8CYD - chains B and D of the 6 polymer chains in the assembly; structure by electron microscopy, 2.60 A resolution.

# Chain B
Protein: Spike glycoprotein
Source organism: Severe acute respiratory syndrome coronavirus 2
UniProt: P0DTC2 (SPIKE_SARS2); numbering as in UniProt (aligned over 15-1147)
Chain sequence (1133 residues; each row starts with the number of its first residue):
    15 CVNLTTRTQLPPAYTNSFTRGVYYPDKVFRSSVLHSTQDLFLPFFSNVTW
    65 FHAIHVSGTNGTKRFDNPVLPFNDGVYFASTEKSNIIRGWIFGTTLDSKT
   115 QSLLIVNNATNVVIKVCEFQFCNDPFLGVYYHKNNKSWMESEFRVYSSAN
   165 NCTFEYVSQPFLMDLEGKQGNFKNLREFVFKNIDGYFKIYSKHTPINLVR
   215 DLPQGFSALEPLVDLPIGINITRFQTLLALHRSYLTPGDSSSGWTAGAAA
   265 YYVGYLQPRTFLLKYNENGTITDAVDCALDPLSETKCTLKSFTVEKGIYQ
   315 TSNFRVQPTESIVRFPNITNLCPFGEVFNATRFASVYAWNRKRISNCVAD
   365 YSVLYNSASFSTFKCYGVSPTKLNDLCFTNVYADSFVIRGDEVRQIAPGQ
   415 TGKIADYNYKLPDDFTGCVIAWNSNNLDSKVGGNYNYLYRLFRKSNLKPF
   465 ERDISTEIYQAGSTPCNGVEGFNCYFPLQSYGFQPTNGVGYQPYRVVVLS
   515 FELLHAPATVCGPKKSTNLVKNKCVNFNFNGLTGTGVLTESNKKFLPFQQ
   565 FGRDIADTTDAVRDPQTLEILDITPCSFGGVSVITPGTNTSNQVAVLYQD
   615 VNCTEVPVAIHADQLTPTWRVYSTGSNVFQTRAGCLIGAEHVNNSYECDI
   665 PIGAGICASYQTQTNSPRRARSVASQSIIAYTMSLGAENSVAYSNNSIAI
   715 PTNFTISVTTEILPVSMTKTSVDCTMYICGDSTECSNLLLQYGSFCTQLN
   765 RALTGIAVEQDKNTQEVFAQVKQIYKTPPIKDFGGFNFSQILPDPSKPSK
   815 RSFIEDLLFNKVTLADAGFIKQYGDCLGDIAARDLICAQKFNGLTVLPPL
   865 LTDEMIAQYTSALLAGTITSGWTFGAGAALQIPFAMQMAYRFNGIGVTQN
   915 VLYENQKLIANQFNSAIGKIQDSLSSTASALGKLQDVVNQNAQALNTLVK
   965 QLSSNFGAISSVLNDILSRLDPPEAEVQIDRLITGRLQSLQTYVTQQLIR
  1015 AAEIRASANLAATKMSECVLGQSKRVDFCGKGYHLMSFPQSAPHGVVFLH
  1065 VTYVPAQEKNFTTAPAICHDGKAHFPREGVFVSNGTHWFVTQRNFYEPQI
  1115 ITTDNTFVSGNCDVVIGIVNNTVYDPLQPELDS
Disordered / not traced: 677-688, 828-848
Disulfide bonds: Cys-291/Cys-301, Cys-336/Cys-361, Cys-379/Cys-432, Cys-391/Cys-525, Cys-480/Cys-488, Cys-538/Cys-590, Cys-617/Cys-649, Cys-662/Cys-671, Cys-738/Cys-760, Cys-743/Cys-749, Cys-1032/Cys-1043, Cys-1082/Cys-1126
Sequence notes: conflict Pro-986 (Lys in P0DTC2), Pro-987 (Val in P0DTC2)
Swiss-Prot annotation at these positions:
  - region: Asn-280 to Cys-301 (Putative superantigen), Arg-403 to Asp-405 (Integrin-binding motif), Asn-448 to Phe-456 (Immunodominant HLA epitope recognized by the CD8+), Pro-681 to Ala-684 (Putative superantigen), Ser-816 to Tyr-837 (Fusion peptide 1), Lys-835 to Phe-855 (Fusion peptide 2)
  - site (Cleavage): Arg-685, Ser-686, Arg-815, Ser-816
  - glycosylation: Asn-17 (N-linked (GlcNAc...) (complex) asparagine), Asn-61 (N-linked (GlcNAc...) (hybrid) asparagine), Asn-74 (N-linked (GlcNAc...) (complex) asparagine), Asn-122 (N-linked (GlcNAc...) (hybrid) asparagine), Asn-149 (N-linked (GlcNAc...) (complex) asparagine), Asn-165 (N-linked (GlcNAc...) (complex) asparagine), Asn-234 (N-linked (GlcNAc...) (high mannose) asparagine), Asn-282 (N-linked (GlcNAc...) (complex) asparagine), Thr-323 (O-linked (GalNAc) threonine), Ser-325 (O-linked (HexNAc...) serine), Asn-331 (N-linked (GlcNAc...) (complex) asparagine), Asn-343 (N-linked (GlcNAc...) (complex) asparagine), Asn-603 (N-linked (GlcNAc...) (hybrid) asparagine), Asn-616 (N-linked (GlcNAc...) (complex) asparagine), Asn-657 (N-linked (GlcNAc...) (complex) asparagine), Thr-676 (O-linked (GlcNAc...) threonine), Thr-678 (O-linked (GlcNAc...) threonine), Asn-709 (N-linked (GlcNAc...) (high mannose) asparagine), Asn-717 (N-linked (GlcNAc...) (hybrid) asparagine), Asn-801 (N-linked (GlcNAc...) (hybrid) asparagine) and 3 more in UniProt
  - natural variant: Leu-18 (L18F: In strain: Beta/B.1.351, Gamma/P.1 and 1 more), Thr-19 (T19I: In strain: Omicron/BQ.1.1, Omicron/XBB.1.5 and 1 more; T19R: In strain: Delta/B.1.617.2, Omicron/BA.2 and 4 more), Thr-20 (T20N: In strain: Gamma/P.1), Leu-24 to Ala-27 (sequence variant, change not given here; In strain: Omicron/BA.2, Omicron/BA.2.12.1 and 6 more), Pro-26 (P26S: In strain: Gamma/P.1), Gln-52 (Q52H: In strain: Omicron/EG.5.1), Ala-67 (A67V: In strain: Eta/B.1.525, Omicron/BA.1), His-69 to Val-70 (deletion: In strain: Alpha/B.1.1.7, Eta/B.1.525 and 5 more), Gly-75 (G75V: In strain: Lambda/C.37), Thr-76 (T76I: In strain: Lambda/C.37), Asp-80 (D80A: In strain: Beta/B.1.351), Val-83 (V83A: In strain: Omicron/XBB.1.5, Omicron/EG.5.1), 79 further natural variant entries in UniProt
  - mutagenesis: His-69 to Val-70 (Increased incorporation of cleaved spike into virions), Asn-121 (N121Q: Partial loss of biliverdin affinity), Arg-190 (R190K: Partial loss of biliverdin affinity), Asn-234 (N234Q: Increased resistance to neutralizing antibodies), Asn-331 (N331Q: Reduced viral infectivity), Asn-343 (N343Q: Reduced viral infectivity), Leu-452 (L452R: Increased resistance to neutralizing antibodies. Decreases HLA binding to NF9 epitope. Increased binding affinity to human ACE2), Tyr-453 (Y453F: Decreased HLA binding to NF9 epitope. Increased binding affinity to human ACE2), Ala-475 (A475V: Increased resistance to neutralizing antibodies), Val-483 (V483A: Increased resistance to neutralizing antibodies), Glu-484 (E484D: Increased replication in human TMEM106B overexpressing cells), Phe-490 (F490L: Increased resistance to neutralizing antibodies and human covalescent sera neutralization), 14 further mutagenesis entries in UniProt
From the paper describing this entry:
  - specificity-determining residues: Ala-372 (by similarity / conservation)
  - specificity-determining residues: Lys-378, His-519 (proposed by the authors, not directly observed)

# Chain D
Protein: pan-sarbecovirus nanobody 2-45
Source organism: Lama glama
Notes: antibody fragment or engineered binder
Chain sequence (121 residues; row label = number of the first residue in the row):
     1 QVQLVESGGGLVQAGGSLRLSCTASGYDFSILAIAWYRQAPGKERELVAA
    51 ISRVGSTDYADSVKGRFTISRDNTKNTVSLQMDSLKPEDTAVYYCNAGIP
   101 MTTVLSGLGFWGQGTQVTVSS
Disulfide bonds: Cys-22/Cys-95

# How chain B and chain D interact
Pairs across the interface (30; chain B residue first):
  Gly-381(B) / Ile-31(D)
  Gly-381(B) / Arg-53(D)
  Val-382(B) / Ile-31(D)  hydrophobic
  Lys-386(B) / Asp-28(D)  salt bridge
  Leu-390(B) / Asp-28(D)
  Thr-393(B) / Phe-110(D)
  Asp-428(B) / Pro-100(D)
  Asp-428(B) / Met-101(D)
  Phe-429(B) / Arg-53(D)  hydrogen bond (backbone-side chain)
  Phe-429(B) / Met-101(D)  hydrophobic
  Thr-430(B) / Arg-53(D)
  Thr-430(B) / Ile-99(D)
  Thr-430(B) / Pro-100(D)
  Thr-430(B) / Met-101(D)
  Phe-464(B) / Met-101(D)  hydrophobic
  Phe-515(B) / Ile-99(D)
  Phe-515(B) / Met-101(D)
  Leu-517(B) / Ile-99(D)  hydrophobic
  Leu-517(B) / Thr-103(D)
  Leu-517(B) / Gly-109(D)
  Leu-517(B) / Phe-110(D)  hydrophobic
  Leu-518(B) / Leu-108(D)
  Leu-518(B) / Phe-110(D)
  His-519(B) / Leu-108(D)  hydrogen bond (backbone-backbone)
  His-519(B) / Gly-109(D)
  His-519(B) / Phe-110(D)
  His-519(B) / Trp-111(D)
  Ala-520(B) / Phe-110(D)
  Pro-521(B) / Gln-1(D)
  Ala-522(B) / Gln-1(D)  hydrogen bond (backbone-side chain)
Also at the interface, not in a pair above, chain B (17 interface residues in all): Tyr-380
Also at the interface, not in a pair above, chain D (17 interface residues in all): Val-2, Tyr-27, Ser-30, Ala-97, Gly-98
The authors on this interface:
  - epitope / paratope residues, chain B: Phe-464(B)

# Summary
The chain B/chain D interface involves 17 residues from each chain; the contacts include 3 hydrogen bonds and
1 salt bridge. Polar pairs include Lys-386(B)/Asp-28(D), Phe-429(B)/Arg-53(D) and Ala-522(B)/Gln-1(D). From
UniProt: 27 mutagenesis sites on chain B. The paper reports the epitope/paratope residue Phe-464(B);
specificity determinants Ala-372(B), Lys-378(B) and His-519(B).
Chain B is Spike glycoprotein (Severe acute respiratory syndrome coronavirus 2) and chain D is
pan-sarbecovirus nanobody 2-45 (Lama glama); the structure, SARS-CoV-2 Spike protein in complex with a
pan-sarbecovirus nanobody 2-45, was determined by electron microscopy together with 8CWU, 8CWV, 8CXN, 8CXQ,
8CY6, 8CY7 and 5 further entries from the same study.
